9JC1 - chains F and G of the 14 polymer chains in the assembly; structure by electron microscopy, 2.79 A resolution.

[Chain F]
Molecule: ATP synthase subunit beta
Source organism: Bacillus sp. PS3
Notes: EC 7.1.2.2
UniProt: A0A0M4U1P9 (A0A0M4U1P9_BACP3); residues 1-473 here = UniProt positions 1-473
Sequence (484 residues; row label = number of the first residue in the row; numbers below 1 keep their minus sign (Met-10 is residue -10)):
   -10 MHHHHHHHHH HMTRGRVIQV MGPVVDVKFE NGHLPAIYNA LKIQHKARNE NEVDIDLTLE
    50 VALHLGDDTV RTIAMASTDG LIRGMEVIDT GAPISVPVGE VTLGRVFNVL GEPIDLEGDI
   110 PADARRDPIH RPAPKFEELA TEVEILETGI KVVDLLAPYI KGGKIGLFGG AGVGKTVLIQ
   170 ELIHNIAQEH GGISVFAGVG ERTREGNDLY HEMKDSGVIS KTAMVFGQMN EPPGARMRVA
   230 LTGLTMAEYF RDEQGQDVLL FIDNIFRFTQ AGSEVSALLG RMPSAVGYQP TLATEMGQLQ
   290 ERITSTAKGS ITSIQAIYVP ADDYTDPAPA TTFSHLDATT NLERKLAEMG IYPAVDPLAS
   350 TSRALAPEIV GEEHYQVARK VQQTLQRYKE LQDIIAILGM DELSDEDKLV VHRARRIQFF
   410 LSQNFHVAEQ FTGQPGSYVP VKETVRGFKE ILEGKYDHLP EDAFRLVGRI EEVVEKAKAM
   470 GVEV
Unresolved in the structure: -10 to 1, 472-473
Differences from the reference sequence: initiating methionine (-10); expression tag (-9 to 0)

[Chain G]
Molecule: ATP synthase gamma chain
Source organism: Bacillus sp. PS3
UniProt: A0A0M4TPJ7 (A0A0M4TPJ7_BACP3); residue numbers follow UniProt; this construct covers 1-285
Sequence (285 residues; numbered 1 to 285; the number before each row is that of its first residue):
     1 MASLRDIKTR INATKKTSQI TKAMEMVSTS KLNRAEQNAK SFVPYMEKIQ EVVANVALGA
    61 GGASHPMLVS RPVKKTGYLV ITSDRGLAGA YNSNVLRLVY QTIQKRHASP DEYAIIVIGR
   121 VGLSFFRKRN MPVILDITRL PDQPSFADIK EIARKTVGLF ADGTFDELYM YYNHYVSAIQ
   181 QEVTERKLLP LTDLAENKQR TVYEFEPSQE EILDVLLPQY AESLIYGALL DAKASEHAAR
   241 MTAMKNATDN ANELIRTLTL SYNRARQAAI TQEITEIVAG ANALQ
Unresolved in the structure: 1

[Interface between chain F and chain G]
Pairs across the interface (6; chain F residue first):
  Met271(F) - Ala281(G)  hydrophobic
  Met271(F) - Leu284(G)  hydrophobic
  Ala274(F) - Glu273(G)
  Ala310(F) - Arg5(G)  hydrogen bond (backbone-side chain)
  Asp311(F) - Arg5(G)  hydrogen bond (backbone-side chain)
  Asp312(F) - Arg5(G)
Other interface residues (no listed pair), chain F (9 interface residues in all): Arg270, Pro272, Ser273, Val275
Other interface residues (no listed pair), chain G (6 interface residues in all): Ile277, Gly280

[In short]
The interface between chain F and chain G involves 9 residues on one side and 6 on the other; the contacts
include 2 hydrogen bonds. Among the polar pairs are Ala310(F)-Arg5(G) and Asp311(F)-Arg5(G).
Chain F is ATP synthase subunit beta and chain G is ATP synthase gamma chain, both from Bacillus sp. PS3; the
structure, Engineering of ATP synthase, was determined by electron microscopy, deposited together with 9JC2.
